Entry 3SPL (X-ray diffraction, 2.10 A resolution); this record covers chains A and F of the 4 polymer chains in the assembly.

Chain A:
Molecule: Aprataxin-like protein
From: Schizosaccharomyces pombe
UniProtKB: O74859 (APTX_SCHPO); numbering as in UniProt (aligned over 33-232)
Amino-acid sequence (204 residues; row label = number of the first residue in the row):
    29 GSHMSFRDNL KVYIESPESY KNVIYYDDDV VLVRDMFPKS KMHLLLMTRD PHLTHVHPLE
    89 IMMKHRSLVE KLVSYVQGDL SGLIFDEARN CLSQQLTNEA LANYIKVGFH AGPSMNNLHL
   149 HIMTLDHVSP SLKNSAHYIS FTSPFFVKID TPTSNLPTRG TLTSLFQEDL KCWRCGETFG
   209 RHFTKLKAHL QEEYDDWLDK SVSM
Disordered / not traced: 29-32
Differences from the reference sequence: expression tag (29-32); engineered mutation Ala130 (Cys in O74859)
Metal / ion sites: Zn2+: Cys200, Cys203, His217, Glu221
Ligand contacts: adenosine monophosphate (AMP): Asn37, Leu38, Tyr41, Arg62, Asp63, Met64, Phe65, Lys67, His71, Leu73, His138, Pro141, Ser142, Met143, His147, His149, Phe169
UniProt features mapped onto this chain:
  - region (Interaction with DNA): Asp63 to Lys67, His138 to His149, Lys161 to His165, Arg209 to Thr212
  - active site: His147 (Nucleophile)
  - binding site (Zn(2+)): Cys200, Cys203, His217, Glu221
  - site: Tyr41 (Interaction with DNA)
  - mutagenesis: Phe34 (F34A: Decreased affinity for DNA), Tyr41 (Y41A: Mildly decreased DNAppG decapping activity), Asp63 (D63A: Strongly decreased DNAppG decapping activity), Phe65 (F65A: Nearly abolishes enzyme activity), Lys67 (K67E: Loss of enzyme activity. Strongly reduced affinity for DNA), His138 (H138A: Decreased enzyme activity. Mildly decreases affinity for DNA), Ser142 (S142A/E: Nearly abolishes enzyme activity. Mildly decreases affinity for DNA), His147 (H147A: Loss of enzyme activity; H147N: Loss of enzyme activity), His149 (H149A: Nearly abolishes enzyme activity), Lys161 (K161A: Strongly decreases abolishes enzyme activity. Decreased affinity for DNA; K161E: Nearly abolishes enzyme activity. Strongly reduced affinity for DNA), His165 (H165A: Slightly decreased enzyme activity; H165E: Nearly abolishes enzyme activity. Strongly reduced affinity for DNA), Ser168 (S168A: Decreased enzyme activity)
From the paper describing this entry:
  - binding site for the 15-nt DNA strand: Phe34, Phe65, Lys67, Lys161, His165
  - mutagenesis - F34A: decreased binding to the 15-nt DNA strand
  - binding site for the 17-nt DNA strand (chain F): Arg209, Phe211, Thr212
  - binding site for adenosine monophosphate: His71, His147, His149
  - contacts within the chain: His71-His149 (hydrogen bond), Lys67-His71 (hydrogen bond)
  - catalytic residues: His138 (proposed by the authors, not directly observed)
  - catalytic residues: His147

Chain F:
Molecule: 17-nt DNA strand
Sequence (17 nucleotides; numbered 1 to 17; the number before each row is that of its first residue):
     1 GTCACTATCG GAATGAG
Disordered / not traced: 15-17

Interface between chain A and chain F:
Residue-residue contacts (7):
  Phe34(A) - DT14(F)  base contact
  Arg209(A) - DT8(F)  sugar contact
  Arg209(A) - DC9(F)  salt bridge to the phosphate
  His210(A) - DT8(F)  phosphate contact
  Phe211(A) - DT8(F)  hydrogen bond to the phosphate
  Thr212(A) - DA7(F)  sugar contact
  Thr212(A) - DT8(F)  hydrogen bond to the phosphate
Interface residues without a listed pair, chain A (6 interface residues in all): Ser163

Overview:
6 residues of chain A and 4 residues of chain F are in contact; the contacts include 2 hydrogen bonds and 1
salt bridge. Polar contacts include Phe211(A)-DT8(F), Thr212(A)-DT8(F) and Arg209(A)-DC9(F). Chain A binds
adenosine monophosphate. From the paper: catalytic residues His138(A) and His147(A); F34A of chain A reduces
binding to the 15-nt DNA strand.
Here chain A is Aprataxin-like protein (Schizosaccharomyces pombe) and chain F is a 17-nt DNA strand. Entry
3SPL (Crystal structure of aprataxin ortholog Hnt3 in complex with DNA and AMP) was determined by X-ray
diffraction, deposited together with 3SP4 and 3SPD.
